PDB entry 2XKV | electron microscopy, 13.50 A resolution (very low resolution: no residue pairs are listed; an interface is given only as per-side residue counts) | chains B and C of the 4 polymer chains in the assembly

Chain B:
Molecule: 4.5s RNA
From: Escherichia coli
Sequence (114 nucleotides; row label = number of the first residue in the row):
     1 GGGGGCUCUG UUGGUUCUCU GUGCUCUGUG CUCUGUUUAC CAGGUCAGGU CCGAAAGGAA
    61 GCAGCCAAGG CAGAGACGCA GAGCAGGCAG AUGUAGCUGG CAGGGCCCCC ACCC
Not modelled in the structure: 1-5, 102-114

Chain C:
Molecule: Signal recognition particle protein
From: Escherichia coli
Notes: fragment: m domain, residues 329-430
UniProt: P0AGD7 (SRP54_ECOLI); aligned to UniProt positions 329-397 over residues 14-82 (the alignment contains insertions or deletions, so no single offset holds)
Sequence (69 residues; row label = number of the first residue in the row):
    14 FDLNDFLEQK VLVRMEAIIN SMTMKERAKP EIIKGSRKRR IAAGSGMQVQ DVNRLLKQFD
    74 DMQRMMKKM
Not modelled in the structure: 14-22, 67-82
Differences from the reference sequence: conflict Ser58 (Cys406 in P0AGD7)

Interface between chain B and chain C:
At this resolution (14 A) residue pairs are not listed: 11 residues of chain B and 17 of chain C lie at the interface.

In short:
The interface between chain B and chain C involves 11 residues on one side and 17 on the other.
Here chain B is 4.5s RNA and chain C is Signal recognition particle protein, both from Escherichia coli. Entry
2XKV (Atomic Model of the SRP-FtsY Early Conformation) was determined by electron microscopy.
